5I50 - chains A and B of the 4 polymer chains in the assembly; structure by X-ray diffraction, 2.70 A resolution.

== Chain A (and B) ==
Name: Myc proto-oncogene protein
Source organism: Homo sapiens
Notes: fragment: OmoMYC; chain B of this document is another copy of the same molecule, construct and numbering; everything in this record applies to it too
UniProtKB: P01106 (MYC_HUMAN); residues 3-92 here correspond to UniProt positions 350-439 (UniProt number = residue number + 347)
Sequence (118 residues; numbered -25 to 92; the number before each row is that of its first residue; numbers below 1 keep their minus sign (Met-25 is residue -25)):
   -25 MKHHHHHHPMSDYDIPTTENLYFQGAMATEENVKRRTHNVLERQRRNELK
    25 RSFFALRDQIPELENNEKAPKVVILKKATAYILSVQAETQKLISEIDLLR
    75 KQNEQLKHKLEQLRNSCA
Unresolved in the structure: -25 to 0 (chain B: -25 to -4)
Differences from the reference sequence: initiating methionine (-25); expression tag (-24 to 2); engineered mutation Thr63 (Glu410 in P01106), Ile70 (Glu417 in P01106), Gln76 (Arg423 in P01106), Asn77 (Arg424 in P01106)
What the authors report for this chain:
  - binding site for the 22-nt DNA strand: His12, Glu16, Arg20

== Interface between chain A and chain B ==
Disulfides between the chains: Cys91(A)-Cys91(B)
Residue-residue contacts (57; chain A residue first):
  Glu22(A) - Lys50(B)  salt bridge
  Leu23(A) - Val46(B)  hydrophobic
  Leu23(A) - Leu49(B)  hydrophobic
  Ser26(A) - Val46(B)
  Ser26(A) - Leu49(B)
  Ser26(A) - Lys50(B)
  Phe27(A) - Phe27(B)  hydrophobic
  Phe27(A) - Leu49(B)
  Ala29(A) - Thr53(B)
  Leu30(A) - Thr53(B)
  Leu30(A) - Ile56(B)  hydrophobic
  Gln33(A) - Thr53(B)
  Gln33(A) - Ile56(B)
  Gln33(A) - Leu57(B)
  Gln33(A) - Gln60(B)  hydrogen bond (backbone-side chain)
  Val46(A) - Leu23(B)  hydrophobic
  Val46(A) - Ser26(B)
  Leu49(A) - Leu23(B)  hydrophobic
  Leu49(A) - Ser26(B)
  Leu49(A) - Phe27(B)
  Lys50(A) - Glu22(B)  salt bridge
  Lys50(A) - Ser26(B)  hydrogen bond
  Thr53(A) - Ala29(B)
  Thr53(A) - Leu30(B)
  Thr53(A) - Gln33(B)
  Tyr55(A) - Gln60(B)
  Ile56(A) - Leu30(B)  hydrophobic
  Ile56(A) - Gln33(B)
  Ile56(A) - Tyr55(B)  hydrophobic
  Ile56(A) - Ile56(B)  hydrophobic
  Leu57(A) - Gln33(B)
  Val59(A) - Val59(B)  hydrophobic
  Val59(A) - Thr63(B)
  Gln60(A) - Tyr55(B)
  Glu62(A) - Thr63(B)
  Thr63(A) - Thr63(B)
  Thr63(A) - Leu66(B)
  Leu66(A) - Leu66(B)  hydrophobic
  Leu66(A) - Ile67(B)  hydrophobic
  Leu66(A) - Ile70(B)  hydrophobic
  Glu69(A) - Arg74(B)  salt bridge
  Ile70(A) - Leu66(B)
  Ile70(A) - Ile70(B)  hydrophobic
  Ile70(A) - Leu73(B)
  Leu73(A) - Ile70(B)
  Leu73(A) - Leu73(B)  hydrophobic
  Arg74(A) - Glu69(B)  salt bridge
  Arg74(A) - Leu73(B)
  Gln76(A) - Asn77(B)
  Asn77(A) - Leu73(B)
  Asn77(A) - Asn77(B)
  Asn77(A) - Leu80(B)
  Leu80(A) - Asn77(B)
  Leu80(A) - Leu80(B)  hydrophobic
  Leu80(A) - Lys81(B)
  Leu87(A) - Leu87(B)
  Cys91(A) - Cys91(B)  disulfide
Also at the interface, not in a pair above, chain A (34 interface residues in all): Lys45, Ala52, Ile67, Lys81, Lys83, Leu84
Also at the interface, not in a pair above, chain B (35 interface residues in all): Arg25, Ile34, Lys45, Ala52, Gln76, Lys83, Leu84

== In short ==
The interface between chain A and chain B involves 34 residues on one side and 35 on the other; the contacts
include 1 disulfide bond, 2 hydrogen bonds and 4 salt bridges. Among the polar pairs are Glu22(A)-Lys50(B),
Glu69(A)-Arg74(B) and Gln33(A)-Gln60(B). The paper reports a binding site for the 22-nt DNA strand at
His12(A), Glu16(A) and Arg20(A).
Both chains are Myc proto-oncogene protein (Homo sapiens). Entry 5I50 (Structure of OmoMYC bound to
double-stranded DNA) was determined by X-ray diffraction, deposited together with 5I4Z.
